2ZZC - chains A and B; structure by X-ray diffraction, 2.60 A resolution.

Chain A (and B):
Name: Thioredoxin reductase 1, cytoplasmic
Source organism: Homo sapiens
Notes: EC 1.8.1.9; fragment: residues (-13)-499; engineered mutation(s): SeCys498Cys; chain B of this document is another copy of the same molecule, construct and numbering; everything in this record applies to it too
UniProt: Q16881 (TRXR1_HUMAN); residues 0-499 here correspond to UniProt positions 150-649 (UniProt number = residue number + 150)
Amino-acid sequence (513 residues; each row starts with the number of its first residue; numbers below 1 keep their minus sign (Met-13 is residue -13)):
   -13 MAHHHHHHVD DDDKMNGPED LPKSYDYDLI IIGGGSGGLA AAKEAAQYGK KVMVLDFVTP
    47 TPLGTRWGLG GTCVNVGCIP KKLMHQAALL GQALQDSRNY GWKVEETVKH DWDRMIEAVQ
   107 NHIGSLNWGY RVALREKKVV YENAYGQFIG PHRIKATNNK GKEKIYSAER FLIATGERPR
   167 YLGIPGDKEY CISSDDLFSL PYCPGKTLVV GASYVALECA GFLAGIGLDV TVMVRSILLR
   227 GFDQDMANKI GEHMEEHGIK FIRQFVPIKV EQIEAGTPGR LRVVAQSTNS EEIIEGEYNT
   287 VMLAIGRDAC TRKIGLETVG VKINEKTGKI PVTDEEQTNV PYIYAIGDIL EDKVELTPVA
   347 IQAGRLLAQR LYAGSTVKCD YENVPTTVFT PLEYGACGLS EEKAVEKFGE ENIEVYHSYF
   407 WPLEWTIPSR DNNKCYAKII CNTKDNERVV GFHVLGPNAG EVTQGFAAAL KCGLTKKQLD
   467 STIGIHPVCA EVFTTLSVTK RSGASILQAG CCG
Not modelled in the structure: -13 to 9, 495-499 (chain B: -13 to 9, 494-499)
Construct notes: expression tag (-13 to -1)
Curated features (UniProtKB/Swiss-Prot):
  - active site: His472 (Proton acceptor)
  - binding site (FAD): Ser22, Gly23, Asp42, Phe43, Thr58, Cys59, Gly63 to Lys67, Tyr131, Gly132, Thr161, Tyr200, Asp334, Glu341 to Thr343, His472
  - binding site (NADP(+)): Arg166, Ala198 to Glu204, Arg221, Ser222, Arg226 to Phe228, Gly292, Arg293, Lys315, Glu341
  - modified residue: Lys68 (N6-succinyllysine), Tyr131 (Phosphotyrosine)
Cystine bridges: Cys59-Cys64

How chain A and chain B interact:
Residue-residue contacts - 156 pairs, chain A then chain B:
  Cys59(A) with His472(B)
  Cys64(A) with His472(B)
  Ile65(A) with Leu409(B), hydrophobic; His472(B)
  Lys68(A) with Leu409(B); Glu410(B), salt bridge; Pro473(B), hydrogen bond (side chain-backbone)
  Leu69(A) with Tyr86(B); Leu409(B), hydrophobic; Thr412(B)
  Gln72(A) with Tyr86(B); Glu410(B)
  Ala73(A) with Tyr86(B), hydrophobic; Trp88(B), hydrogen bond (backbone-side chain)
  Leu76(A) with Ala79(B); Asp82(B); Ser83(B); Tyr86(B), hydrophobic
  Gly77(A) with Trp88(B)
  Ala79(A) with Leu76(B), hydrophobic; Ala79(B), hydrophobic
  Leu80(A) with Leu80(B), hydrophobic; Ser83(B); Trp88(B), hydrophobic; Val90(B), hydrophobic
  Asp82(A) with Leu76(B)
  Ser83(A) with Leu76(B); Leu80(B)
  Arg84(A) with Arg100(B), hydrogen bond (backbone-side chain)
  Asn85(A) with Ala104(B)
  Tyr86(A) with Leu69(B); Gln72(B); Ala73(B); Leu76(B), hydrophobic; His96(B), hydrogen bond (backbone-side chain); Met101(B)
  Gly87(A) with Lys95(B); His96(B); Asp97(B), hydrogen bond (backbone-backbone)
  Trp88(A) with Ala73(B), hydrogen bond (side chain-backbone); Gly77(B); Leu80(B), hydrophobic; Val94(B); Lys95(B); His96(B); Gly211(B)
  Lys89(A) with Val94(B); Lys95(B), hydrogen bond (backbone-backbone); Asp97(B)
  Val90(A) with Leu80(B), hydrophobic; Val94(B), hydrophobic
  Val94(A) with Trp88(B); Lys89(B); Val90(B), hydrophobic
  Lys95(A) with Gly87(B); Trp88(B); Lys89(B), hydrogen bond (backbone-backbone)
  His96(A) with Tyr86(B), hydrogen bond (side chain-backbone); Gly87(B); Trp88(B)
  Asp97(A) with Gly87(B), hydrogen bond (backbone-backbone)
  Arg100(A) with Arg84(B); Asn85(B), hydrogen bond; Gly87(B)
  Met101(A) with Tyr86(B)
  Ala104(A) with Asn85(B); Ile413(B), hydrophobic
  Val105(A) with Ile413(B)
  His108(A) with Leu409(B); Thr412(B)
  Gly211(A) with Trp88(B)
  Ile212(A) with Trp88(B), hydrophobic
  Thr343(A) with His472(B)
  Pro344(A) with Ile469(B), hydrophobic; Gly470(B); His472(B)
  Val345(A) with Ile469(B), hydrophobic
  Gln348(A) with Asp466(B), hydrogen bond (side chain-backbone); Ile469(B)
  Pro371(A) with Ile469(B); Ile471(B), hydrophobic
  Thr373(A) with Ile471(B)
  Phe375(A) with His472(B); Val474(B), hydrophobic
  Leu409(A) with Lys68(B); Leu69(B)
  Glu410(A) with Lys68(B), salt bridge; Gln72(B)
  Thr412(A) with His108(B)
  Ile413(A) with Ala104(B), hydrophobic; Val105(B), hydrophobic
  Asn444(A) with Asn444(B), hydrogen bond
  Gly446(A) with Ile471(B); Val474(B)
  Glu447(A) with Glu447(B); Val448(B); Val474(B); Cys475(B), hydrogen bond (side chain-backbone); Ala476(B), hydrogen bond (side chain-backbone)
  Val448(A) with Glu447(B)
  Thr449(A) with Ile471(B)
  Gln450(A) with Phe452(B); Thr468(B); Ile469(B), hydrogen bond (side chain-backbone); Gly470(B); Ile471(B), hydrogen bond (side chain-backbone); Ala476(B); Glu477(B); Thr480(B)
  Gly451(A) with Gly451(B); Phe452(B)
  Phe452(A) with Gln450(B); Gly451(B)
  Ala453(A) with Thr468(B)
  Ala454(A) with Thr468(B)
  Ala455(A) with Ala455(B), hydrophobic
  Lys457(A) with Gln464(B); Ser467(B); Thr468(B)
  Cys458(A) with Cys458(B), hydrophobic; Leu460(B), hydrophobic; Gln464(B)
  Leu460(A) with Ala454(B); Cys458(B), hydrophobic
  Gln464(A) with Lys457(B), hydrogen bond (side chain-backbone); Cys458(B)
  Asp466(A) with Gln348(B), hydrogen bond (backbone-side chain)
  Ser467(A) with Lys457(B)
  Thr468(A) with Ala453(B); Ala454(B); Lys457(B)
  Ile469(A) with Pro344(B), hydrophobic; Val345(B); Gln348(B); Val370(B), hydrophobic; Pro371(B); Gln450(B), hydrogen bond (backbone-side chain)
  Gly470(A) with Pro344(B); Gln450(B)
  Ile471(A) with Pro371(B), hydrophobic; Thr373(B); Gly446(B); Thr449(B); Gln450(B), hydrogen bond (backbone-side chain)
  His472(A) with Cys59(B); Cys64(B); Thr343(B); Pro344(B)
  Pro473(A) with Lys68(B), hydrogen bond (backbone-side chain)
  Val474(A) with Phe375(B), hydrophobic; Gly446(B); Glu447(B)
  Cys475(A) with Glu447(B), hydrogen bond (backbone-side chain)
  Ala476(A) with Glu447(B), hydrogen bond (backbone-side chain); Gln450(B)
  Glu477(A) with Gln450(B)
Also at the interface, not in a pair above, chain A (76 interface residues in all): Glu91, Arg351, Asp366, Val370, Thr372, Leu465, Thr480
Also at the interface, not in a pair above, chain B (74 interface residues in all): Ile65, Ile212, Asp366, Thr372, Thr481

Overview:
76 residues of chain A and 74 residues of chain B are in contact; the contacts include 24 hydrogen bonds and 2
salt bridges. Polar contacts include Lys68(A)-Glu410(B), Lys68(A)-Pro473(B) and Ala73(A)-Trp88(B).
Chain A and chain B are both Thioredoxin reductase 1, cytoplasmic (Homo sapiens); the structure, Crystal
structure of NADP(H):human thioredoxin reductase I, was determined by X-ray diffraction, deposited together
with 2ZZ0 and 2ZZB.
